Entry 8BOT (electron microscopy, 7.76 A resolution (low resolution: residue-level contacts below are approximate; hydrogen-bond / salt-bridge calls are withheld)); this record covers chains T and W of the 25 polymer chains in the assembly.

[Chain T]
Name: X-ray repair cross-complementing protein 6
Source organism: Homo sapiens
Notes: EC 3.6.4.-, 4.2.99.-
UniProtKB: P12956 (XRCC6_HUMAN); numbering as in UniProt (aligned over 1-609)
Amino-acid sequence (609 residues; each row starts with the number of its first residue):
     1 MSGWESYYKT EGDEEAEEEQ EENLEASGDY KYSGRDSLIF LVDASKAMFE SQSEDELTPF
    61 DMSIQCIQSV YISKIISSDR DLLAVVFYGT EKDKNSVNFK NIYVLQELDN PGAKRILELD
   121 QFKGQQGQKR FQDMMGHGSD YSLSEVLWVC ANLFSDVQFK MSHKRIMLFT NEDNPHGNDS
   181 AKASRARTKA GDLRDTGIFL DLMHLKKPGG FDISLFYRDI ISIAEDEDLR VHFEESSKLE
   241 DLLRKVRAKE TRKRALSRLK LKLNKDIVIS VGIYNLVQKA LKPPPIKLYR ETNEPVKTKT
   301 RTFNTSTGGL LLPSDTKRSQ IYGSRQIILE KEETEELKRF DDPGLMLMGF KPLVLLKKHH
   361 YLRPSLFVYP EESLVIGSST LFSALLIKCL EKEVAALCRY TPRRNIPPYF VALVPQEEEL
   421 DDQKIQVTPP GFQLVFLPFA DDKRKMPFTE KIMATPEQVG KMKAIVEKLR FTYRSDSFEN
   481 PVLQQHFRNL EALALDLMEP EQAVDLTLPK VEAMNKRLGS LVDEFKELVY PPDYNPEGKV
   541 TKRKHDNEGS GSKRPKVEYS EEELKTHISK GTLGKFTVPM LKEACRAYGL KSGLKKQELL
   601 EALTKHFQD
Disordered / not traced: 1-31, 223-236, 516-609
Swiss-Prot annotation at these positions:
  - region: Val578 to Glu583 (Interaction with BAX)
  - active site: Lys31 (Schiff-base intermediate with DNA)
  - modified residue: Ser2 (N-acetylserine), Ser6 (Phosphoserine), Ser27 (Phosphoserine), Lys31 (N6-acetyllysine), Ser51 (Phosphoserine), Ser306 (Phosphoserine), Lys317 (N6-acetyllysine), Lys331 (N6-acetyllysine), Lys338 (N6-acetyllysine), Thr455 (Phosphothreonine), Lys461 (N6-acetyllysine), Ser477 (Phosphoserine), Ser520 (Phosphoserine), Lys539 (N6-acetyllysine), Lys542 (N6-acetyllysine), Lys544 (N6-acetyllysine), Ser550 (Phosphoserine), Lys553 (N6-acetyllysine), Lys556 (N6-acetyllysine), Ser560 (Phosphoserine) and 1 more in UniProt
  - cross-link (Glycyl lysine isopeptide (Lys-Gly)): Lys287 (interchain with G-Cter in SUMO2), Lys317 (interchain with G-Cter in SUMO2), Lys556 (interchain with G-Cter in SUMO2)
  - mutagenesis: Lys31 (K31A: Diminishes the ability to form a Schiff base. Abolishes adduct formation; when associated with A-160 and A-164), Lys160 (K160A: Abolishes adduct formation; when associated with A-31 and A-160), Lys164 (K164A: Abolishes adduct formation; when associated with A-31 and A-164), Lys539 (K539Q: Complete loss of suppression of BAX-induced apoptosis; K539R: No effect on suppression of BAX-induced apoptosis), Lys542 (K542Q: Complete loss of suppression of BAX-induced apoptosis; K542R: No effect on suppression of BAX-induced apoptosis), Lys544 (K544R: No effect on suppression of BAX-induced apoptosis), Lys553 (K553Q: Partial loss of suppression of BAX-induced apoptosis; K553R: No effect on suppression of BAX-induced apoptosis), Lys556 (K556R: No effect on suppression of BAX-induced apoptosis), Lys570 (K570R: Loss of methylation; loss of anti-apoptotic activity; no effect on XRCC5 stabilization)

[Chain W]
Molecule: 27-nt DNA strand
Sequence (27 nucleotides; row label = number of the first residue in the row):
    12 CATAATAATA GTTTTTAGTT TATTGGG

[How chain T and chain W interact]
Pairs across the interface - 34 pairs, chain T then chain W:
  Arg80(T) - DT25(W)
  Arg80(T) - DT26(W)
  Arg252(T) - DT26(W)
  Lys253(T) - DT25(W)
  Lys253(T) - DT26(W)
  Arg254(T) - DT25(W)
  Arg254(T) - DT26(W)
  Ala255(T) - DT25(W)
  Leu256(T) - DT25(W)
  Leu256(T) - DT26(W)
  Leu256(T) - DT27(W)
  Asn275(T) - DT27(W)
  Leu276(T) - DT27(W)
  Val277(T) - DT27(W)
  Val277(T) - DA28(W)
  Gln278(T) - DT27(W)
  Gln278(T) - DA28(W)
  Lys279(T) - DA28(W)
  Lys279(T) - DT31(W)
  Lys279(T) - DT32(W)
  Ala280(T) - DT32(W)
  Leu281(T) - DA28(W)
  Leu281(T) - DT32(W)
  Lys282(T) - DA33(W)
  Pro284(T) - DT27(W)
  Arg363(T) - DA28(W)
  Arg363(T) - DG29(W)
  Pro364(T) - DA28(W)
  Leu366(T) - DT27(W)
  Leu366(T) - DA28(W)
  Arg403(T) - DA28(W)
  Arg403(T) - DG29(W)
  Tyr409(T) - DG29(W)
  Val482(T) - DA33(W)
Interface residues without a listed pair, chain T (23 interface residues in all): Thr251, Ser365

[Summary]
23 residues of chain T and 8 residues of chain W are in contact. Curated annotation (UniProt) lists
active-site residue Lys31(T) and 9 mutagenesis sites on chain T.
Here chain T is X-ray repair cross-complementing protein 6 (Homo sapiens) and chain W is a 27-nt DNA strand.
Entry 8BOT (Cryo-EM structure of NHEJ supercomplex(trimer)) was determined by electron microscopy.
